Entry 1OHH (X-ray diffraction, 2.80 A resolution); this record covers chains C and G of the 8 polymer chains in the assembly.

[Chain C]
Name: ATP synthase subunit alpha, mitochondrial
Source organism: Bos taurus
Reference sequence: P19483 (ATPA_BOVIN); residues 1-510 here correspond to UniProt positions 44-553 (UniProt number = residue number + 43)
Sequence (510 residues; row label = number of the first residue in the row):
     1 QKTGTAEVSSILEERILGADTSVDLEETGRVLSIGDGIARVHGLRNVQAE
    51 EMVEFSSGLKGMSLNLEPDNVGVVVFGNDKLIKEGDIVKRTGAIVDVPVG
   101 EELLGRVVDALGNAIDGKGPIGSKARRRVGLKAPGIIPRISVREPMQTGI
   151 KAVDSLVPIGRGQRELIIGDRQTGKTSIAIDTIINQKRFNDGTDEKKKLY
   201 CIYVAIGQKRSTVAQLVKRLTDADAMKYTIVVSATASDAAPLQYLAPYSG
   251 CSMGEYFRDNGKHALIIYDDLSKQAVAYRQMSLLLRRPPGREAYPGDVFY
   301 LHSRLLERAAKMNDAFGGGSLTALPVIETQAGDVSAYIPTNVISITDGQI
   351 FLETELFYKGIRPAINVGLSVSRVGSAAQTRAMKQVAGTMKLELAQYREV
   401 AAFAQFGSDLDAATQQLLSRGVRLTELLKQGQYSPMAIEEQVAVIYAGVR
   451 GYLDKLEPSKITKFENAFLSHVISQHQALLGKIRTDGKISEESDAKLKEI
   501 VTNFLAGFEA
Disordered / not traced: 1-18, 405-408
Differences from the reference sequence: conflict Gly-481 (Ser524 in P19483)
Curated features (UniProtKB/Swiss-Prot):
  - binding site (ATP): Gln-172, Gly-174, Lys-175, Thr-176, Ser-177, Gln-430, Gln-432
  - binding site (Mg(2+)): Thr-176, Asp-269
  - site: Ser-370 (Required for activity)
  - modified residue: Gln-1 (Pyrrolidone carboxylic acid), Ser-10 (Phosphoserine), Ser-22 (Phosphoserine), Ser-33 (Phosphoserine), Ser-63 (Phosphoserine), Lys-80 (N6-acetyllysine), Lys-83 (N6-acetyllysine), Lys-89 (N6-acetyllysine), Thr-91 (Phosphothreonine), Lys-118 (N6-acetyllysine), Ser-123 (Phosphoserine), Lys-124 (N6-acetyllysine), Ser-141 (Phosphoserine), Arg-161 (Omega-N-methylarginine), Lys-187 (N6-acetyllysine), Lys-196 (N6-acetyllysine), Lys-197 (N6-acetyllysine), Lys-218 (N6-acetyllysine), Lys-262 (N6-acetyllysine), Lys-384 (N6-acetyllysine) and 6 more in UniProt
  - glycosylation: Ser-33 (O-linked (GlcNAc) serine)

[Chain G]
Name: ATP synthase subunit gamma, mitochondrial
Source organism: Bos taurus
Reference sequence: P05631 (ATPG_BOVIN); residues 1-272 here correspond to UniProt positions 26-297 (UniProt number = residue number + 25)
Sequence (272 residues; each row starts with the number of its first residue):
     1 ATLKDITRRLKSIKNIQKITKSMKMVAAAKYARAERELKPARVYGVGSLA
    51 LYEKADIKTPEDKKKHLIIGVSSDRGLCGAIHSSVAKQMKSEAANLAAAG
   101 KEVKIIGVGDKIRSILHRTHSDQFLVTFKEVGRRPPTFGDASVIALELLN
   151 SGYEFDEGSIIFNRFRSVISYKTEEKPIFSLDTISSAESMSIYDDIDADV
   201 LRNYQEYSLANIIYYSLKESTTSEQSARMTAMDNASKNASEMIDKLTLTF
   251 NRTRQAVITKELIEIISGAAAL
Disordered / not traced: 31-76, 89-220
Curated features (UniProtKB/Swiss-Prot):
  - modified residue: Lys-14 (N6-acetyllysine), Lys-24 (N6-succinyllysine), Lys-30 (N6-acetyllysine), Lys-90 (N6-acetyllysine), Ser-121 (Phosphoserine), Lys-129 (N6-acetyllysine), Lys-172 (N6-acetyllysine), Lys-245 (N6-succinyllysine)

[Chain C / chain G interface]
Pairs across the interface (9):
  Pro-288(C) / Gly-268(G)
  Pro-288(C) / Ala-271(G)  hydrophobic
  Pro-288(C) / Leu-272(G)  hydrophobic
  Pro-289(C) / Ser-267(G)
  Pro-289(C) / Gly-268(G)
  Pro-289(C) / Ala-271(G)
  Gly-290(C) / Glu-264(G)
  Arg-291(C) / Glu-264(G)
  Glu-292(C) / Glu-264(G)
Other interface residues (no listed pair), chain C (7 interface residues in all): Arg-286, Asp-333
Other interface residues (no listed pair), chain G (6 interface residues in all): Thr-2

[Summary]
The interface between chain C and chain G involves 7 residues on one side and 6 on the other. From UniProt: 7
ATP-binding residues and Mg2+-binding residues Thr-176(C) and Asp-269(C) on chain C.
Chain C is ATP synthase subunit alpha, mitochondrial and chain G is ATP synthase subunit gamma, mitochondrial,
both from Bos taurus; the structure, BOVINE MITOCHONDRIAL F1-ATPASE complexed with the inhibitor protein IF1,
was determined by X-ray diffraction.
